Entry 4J9K (X-ray diffraction, 2.03 A resolution); this record covers chains A and T of the 3 polymer chains in the assembly.

# Chain A
Molecule: DNA polymerase eta
Source organism: Homo sapiens
Notes: EC 2.7.7.7; fragment: catalytic core domain
Reference sequence: Q9Y253 (POLH_HUMAN); residues 1-432 here = UniProt positions 1-432
Chain sequence (435 residues; row label = number of the first residue in the row; numbers below 1 keep their minus sign (Gly-2 is residue -2)):
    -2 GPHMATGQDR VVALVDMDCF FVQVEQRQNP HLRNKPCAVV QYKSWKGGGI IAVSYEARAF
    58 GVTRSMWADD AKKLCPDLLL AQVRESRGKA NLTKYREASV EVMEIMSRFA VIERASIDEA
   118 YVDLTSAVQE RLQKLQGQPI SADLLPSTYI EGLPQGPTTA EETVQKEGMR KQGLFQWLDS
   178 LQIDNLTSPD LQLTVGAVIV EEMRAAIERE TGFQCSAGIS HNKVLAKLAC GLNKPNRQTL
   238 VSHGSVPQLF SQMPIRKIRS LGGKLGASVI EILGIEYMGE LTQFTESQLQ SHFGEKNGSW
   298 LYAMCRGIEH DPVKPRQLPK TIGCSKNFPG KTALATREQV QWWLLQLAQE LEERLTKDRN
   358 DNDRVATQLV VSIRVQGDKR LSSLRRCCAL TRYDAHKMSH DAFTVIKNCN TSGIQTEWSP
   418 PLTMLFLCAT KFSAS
Not modelled in the structure: 155-159
Sequence notes: expression tag (-2 to 0)
Ion coordination: Mg2+ site 1: Asp13, Met14, Asp115 (together with XG4); Mg2+ site 2: Asp13, Asp115, Glu116 (together with XG4) (shared with 1 residue of chain P)
Residues lining bound ligands:
  - XG4 (2'-deoxy-5'-O-[(R)-hydroxy{[(R)-hydroxy(phosphonooxy)phosphoryl]amino}phosphoryl]guanosine), molecule 1: Asp13, Met14, Asp15, Cys16, Phe17, Phe18, Gln38, Ile48, Ala49, Tyr52, Arg55, Arg61, Leu89, Ile114, Asp115, Glu116, Lys231
  - XG4, molecule 2: Ser257, Leu262, Lys293, Asn294, Trp297
Swiss-Prot annotation at these positions:
  - binding site (Mg(2+)): Asp13, Met14, Asp115, Glu116
  - binding site (Mn(2+)): Asp13, Met14, Asp115, Glu116
  - binding site (a 2'-deoxyribonucleoside 5'-triphosphate): Arg61

# Chain T
Molecule: 13-nt DNA strand
Sequence (13 nucleotides; row label = number of the first residue in the row):
     1 TCATTATGAC GCT
Not modelled in the structure: 1-2

# Chain A / chain T interface
Residue-residue contacts (40; chain A residue first):
  Gln38(A) - DT5(T)  hydrogen bond to the base
  Gln38(A) - DA6(T)  sugar contact
  Tyr39(A) - DT5(T)  phosphate contact
  Tyr39(A) - DA6(T)  hydrogen bond to the phosphate
  Trp42(A) - DA3(T)  stacking on the base
  Arg61(A) - DT5(T)  hydrogen bond to the base
  Ser62(A) - DT4(T)  base contact
  Trp64(A) - DA3(T)  phosphate contact
  Trp64(A) - DT4(T)  sugar contact
  Lys86(A) - DT7(T)  salt bridge to the phosphate
  Ala87(A) - DA6(T)  sugar contact
  Leu89(A) - DA6(T)  phosphate contact
  Leu89(A) - DT7(T)  phosphate contact
  Arg93(A) - DT7(T)  salt bridge to the phosphate
  Arg93(A) - DG8(T)  salt bridge to the phosphate
  Lys293(A) - DG11(T)  sugar contact
  Lys311(A) - DC10(T)  phosphate contact
  Arg313(A) - DA9(T)  salt bridge to the phosphate
  Pro316(A) - DA9(T)  phosphate contact
  Lys317(A) - DA9(T)  hydrogen bond to the phosphate
  Lys317(A) - DC10(T)  salt bridge to the phosphate
  Thr318(A) - DG8(T)  sugar contact
  Thr318(A) - DA9(T)  hydrogen bond to the phosphate
  Ile319(A) - DG8(T)  phosphate contact
  Gly320(A) - DT7(T)  sugar contact
  Gly320(A) - DG8(T)  hydrogen bond to the phosphate
  Cys321(A) - DT7(T)  phosphate contact
  Ser322(A) - DA6(T)  sugar contact
  Ser322(A) - DT7(T)  hydrogen bond to the phosphate
  Lys323(A) - DA6(T)  phosphate contact
  Asn324(A) - DT5(T)  hydrogen bond to the phosphate
  Asn324(A) - DA6(T)  hydrogen bond to the phosphate
  Pro326(A) - DA3(T)  sugar contact
  Thr329(A) - DA3(T)  base contact
  Arg351(A) - DT7(T)  salt bridge to the phosphate
  Arg351(A) - DG8(T)  salt bridge to the phosphate
  Leu378(A) - DT7(T)  base contact
  Leu378(A) - DG8(T)  base contact
  Met421(A) - DT7(T)  base contact
  Phe423(A) - DT7(T)  sugar contact
Interface residues without a listed pair, chain A (31 interface residues in all): Ile48, Gly327, Glu347
Interface residues without a listed pair, chain T (10 interface residues in all): DC12

# Summary
The interface between chain A and chain T involves 31 residues on one side and 10 on the other; the contacts
include 9 hydrogen bonds, 7 salt bridges and 1 aromatic stacking contact. Polar contacts include
Gln38(A)-DT5(T), Arg61(A)-DT5(T) and Tyr39(A)-DA6(T).
Here chain A is DNA polymerase eta (Homo sapiens) and chain T is a 13-nt DNA strand. Entry 4J9K (Human DNA
polymerase eta-DNA ternary complex: misincorporation G opposite T after a T at the primer ...) was determined
by X-ray diffraction, deposited together with 4J9L, 4J9M, 4J9N, 4J9O, 4J9P, 4J9Q, 4J9R and 4J9S.
